1TWA - chains C and K of the 10 polymer chains in the assembly; structure by X-ray diffraction, 3.20 A resolution.

== Chain C ==
Molecule: DNA-directed RNA polymerase II 45 kDa polypeptide
Organism: Saccharomyces cerevisiae
Notes: EC 2.7.7.6
UniProt: P16370 (RPB3_YEAST); residue numbers follow UniProt; this construct covers 1-318
Sequence (318 residues; each row starts with the number of its first residue):
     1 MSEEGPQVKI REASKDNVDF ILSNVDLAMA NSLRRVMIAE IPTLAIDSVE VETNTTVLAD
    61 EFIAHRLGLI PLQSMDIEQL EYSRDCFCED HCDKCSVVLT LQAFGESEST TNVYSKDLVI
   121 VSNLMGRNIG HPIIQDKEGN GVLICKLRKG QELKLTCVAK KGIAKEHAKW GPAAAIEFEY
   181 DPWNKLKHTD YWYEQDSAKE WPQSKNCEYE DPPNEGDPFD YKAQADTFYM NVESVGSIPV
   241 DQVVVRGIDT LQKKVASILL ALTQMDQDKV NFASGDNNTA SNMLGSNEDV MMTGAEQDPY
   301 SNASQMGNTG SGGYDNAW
Not modelled in the structure: 1-2, 269-318
Ion coordination: Zn2+: Cys86, Cys88, Cys92, Cys95
UniProt features mapped onto this chain:
  - binding site (Zn(2+)): Cys86, Cys88, Cys92, Cys95
  - modified residue: Ser2 (N-acetylserine)
  - natural variant: Ala30 (A30D: In mutant RPB3-1)
  - mutagenesis: Lys9 (K9E: Transcript termination readthrough)

== Chain K ==
Molecule: DNA-directed RNA polymerase II 13.6 kDa polypeptide
Organism: Saccharomyces cerevisiae
Notes: EC 2.7.7.6
UniProt: P38902 (RPB11_YEAST); residue numbers follow UniProt; this construct covers 1-120
Sequence (120 residues; each row starts with the number of its first residue):
     1 MNAPDRFELF LLGEGESKLK IDPDTKAPNA VVITFEKEDH TLGNLIRAEL LNDRKVLFAA
    61 YKVEHPFFAR FKLRIQTTEG YDPKDALKNA CNSIINKLGA LKTNFETEWN LQTLAADDAF
Not modelled in the structure: 115-120
UniProt features mapped onto this chain:
  - mutagenesis: Glu108 (E108G/V: Transcript termination readthrough; E108K: Transcript termination readthrough. Lethal), Leu111 (L111P: Transcript termination readthrough), Leu114 (L114P: Transcript termination readthrough)

== How chain C and chain K interact ==
Pairs across the interface (69):
  Glu3(C) - Thr103(K)
  Glu3(C) - Asn104(K)
  Glu3(C) - Thr107(K)
  Pro6(C) - Lys97(K)
  Pro6(C) - Ala100(K)
  Pro6(C) - Leu101(K)
  Pro6(C) - Asn104(K)
  Gln7(C) - Asn104(K)  hydrogen bond
  Val8(C) - Leu101(K)  hydrophobic
  Val8(C) - Phe105(K)  hydrophobic
  Lys9(C) - Glu108(K)
  Ile10(C) - Phe105(K)  hydrophobic
  Ile10(C) - Glu108(K)
  Ile10(C) - Gln112(K)
  Ala13(C) - Trp109(K)  hydrophobic
  Ala13(C) - Gln112(K)
  Ala13(C) - Leu114(K)
  Ser14(C) - Leu114(K)
  Leu22(C) - Leu101(K)  hydrophobic
  Asp26(C) - Glu49(K)
  Asp26(C) - Asn52(K)  hydrogen bond
  Ala28(C) - Asn44(K)
  Met29(C) - Leu45(K)  hydrophobic
  Met29(C) - Lys97(K)
  Met29(C) - Leu98(K)  hydrophobic
  Ser32(C) - Thr41(K)  hydrogen bond (side chain-backbone)
  Ser32(C) - Leu45(K)
  Arg35(C) - Asp39(K)  salt bridge
  Arg35(C) - His40(K)
  Arg35(C) - Thr41(K)  hydrogen bond
  Val36(C) - Thr41(K)
  Arg84(C) - Phe10(K)
  Arg84(C) - Leu11(K)
  Lys165(C) - Arg6(K)  hydrogen bond (backbone-side chain)
  Lys165(C) - Leu9(K)
  Lys165(C) - Phe10(K)
  Lys165(C) - Asp39(K)  salt bridge
  Glu166(C) - Arg6(K)
  Glu166(C) - Phe10(K)
  Asp241(C) - Phe105(K)
  Asp241(C) - Trp109(K)
  Val244(C) - Phe105(K)  hydrophobic
  Val245(C) - Phe105(K)  hydrophobic
  Val245(C) - Glu106(K)
  Ile248(C) - Leu98(K)
  Ile248(C) - Leu101(K)  hydrophobic
  Ile248(C) - Lys102(K)
  Asp249(C) - Lys102(K)  salt bridge
  Leu251(C) - Leu98(K)  hydrophobic
  Gln252(C) - Ile95(K)  hydrogen bond (side chain-backbone)
  Gln252(C) - Leu98(K)
  Gln252(C) - Gly99(K)
  Gln252(C) - Lys102(K)
  Lys254(C) - Glu38(K)  salt bridge
  Val255(C) - Cys91(K)  hydrophobic
  Val255(C) - Ile94(K)  hydrophobic
  Ile258(C) - Phe35(K)  hydrophobic
  Ile258(C) - Leu42(K)  hydrophobic
  Ile258(C) - Cys91(K)  hydrophobic
  Leu259(C) - Lys88(K)
  Leu259(C) - Cys91(K)  hydrophobic
  Leu259(C) - Asn92(K)
  Leu259(C) - Ile95(K)  hydrophobic
  Leu262(C) - Leu19(K)  hydrophobic
  Leu262(C) - Lys84(K)
  Leu262(C) - Lys88(K)
  Met265(C) - Leu19(K)
  Met265(C) - Ile21(K)  hydrophobic
  Asp266(C) - Lys84(K)  salt bridge
Other interface residues (no listed pair), chain C (40 interface residues in all): Lys15, Val18, Glu40, Ile163, Ala164, His167, Ala256, Ala261
Other interface residues (no listed pair), chain K (42 interface residues in all): Phe7, Lys18, Ala48, Leu87, Thr113

== In short ==
40 residues of chain C and 42 residues of chain K are in contact; the contacts include 6 hydrogen bonds and 5
salt bridges. Among the polar pairs are Arg35(C)-Asp39(K), Lys165(C)-Asp39(K) and Asp249(C)-Lys102(K).
Chain C is DNA-directed RNA polymerase II 45 kDa polypeptide and chain K is DNA-directed RNA polymerase II
13.6 kDa polypeptide, both from Saccharomyces cerevisiae; the structure, RNA polymerase II complexed with ATP,
was determined by X-ray diffraction (same publication as 1R9S, 1R9T, 1TWC, 1TWF, 1TWG and 1TWH).
